Entry 7RKL (X-ray diffraction, 2.08 A resolution); this record covers chain A.

Chain A:
Protein: NNMT protein
From: Homo sapiens
Reference sequence: Q6FH49 (Q6FH49_HUMAN); residue numbers follow UniProt; this construct covers 1-264
Sequence (283 residues; row label = number of the first residue in the row; numbers below 1 keep their minus sign (Met-18 is residue -18)):
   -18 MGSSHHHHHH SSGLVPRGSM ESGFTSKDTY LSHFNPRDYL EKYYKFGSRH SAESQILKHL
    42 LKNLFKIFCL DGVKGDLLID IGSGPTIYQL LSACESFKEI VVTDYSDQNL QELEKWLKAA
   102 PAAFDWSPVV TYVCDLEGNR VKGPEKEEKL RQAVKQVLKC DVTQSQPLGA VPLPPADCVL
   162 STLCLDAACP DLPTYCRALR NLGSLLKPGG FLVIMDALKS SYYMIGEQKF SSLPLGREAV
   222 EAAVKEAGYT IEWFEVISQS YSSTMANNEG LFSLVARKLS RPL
Disordered / not traced: -18 to -12, 28-29, 262-264
Differences from the reference sequence: expression tag (-18 to 0); engineered mutation Ala100 (Lys in Q6FH49), Ala101 (Glu in Q6FH49), Ala103 (Glu in Q6FH49)
Residues lining bound ligands: 5R4 (3-[3-(acetyl{[(1R,2R,3S,4R)-4-(4-chloro-7H-pyrrolo[2,3-d]pyrimidin-7-yl)-2,3-dihydroxycyclopentyl]methyl}amino)prop-1-yn-1-yl]benzamide): Lys8, Tyr11, Phe15, Tyr20, Tyr24, Gly63, Ser64, Gly65, Asp85, Tyr86, Ser87, Asn90, Cys141, Asp142, Val143, Thr144, Thr163, Leu164, Cys165, Asp167, Ala168, Ala169, Asp197, Ala198, Ser201, Tyr203, Tyr204, Ser213, Tyr242, Ala247

Summary:
Ligands of chain A: compound 5R4.
Chain A is NNMT protein (Homo sapiens); the structure, Structure of Nicotinamide N-Methyltransferase (NNMT) in
complex with II399 (P1 space group), was determined by X-ray diffraction together with 7RKK from the same
study.
